Entry 9LC0 (electron microscopy, 3.20 A resolution); this record covers chains F and J of the 24 polymer chains in the assembly.

Chain F:
Molecule: 60 kDa protein
Organism: Enterobacteria phage N4
Reference sequence: A0MZE8 (A0MZE8_BPN4); residues 1-556 here = UniProt positions 1-556
Sequence (556 residues; row label = number of the first residue in the row):
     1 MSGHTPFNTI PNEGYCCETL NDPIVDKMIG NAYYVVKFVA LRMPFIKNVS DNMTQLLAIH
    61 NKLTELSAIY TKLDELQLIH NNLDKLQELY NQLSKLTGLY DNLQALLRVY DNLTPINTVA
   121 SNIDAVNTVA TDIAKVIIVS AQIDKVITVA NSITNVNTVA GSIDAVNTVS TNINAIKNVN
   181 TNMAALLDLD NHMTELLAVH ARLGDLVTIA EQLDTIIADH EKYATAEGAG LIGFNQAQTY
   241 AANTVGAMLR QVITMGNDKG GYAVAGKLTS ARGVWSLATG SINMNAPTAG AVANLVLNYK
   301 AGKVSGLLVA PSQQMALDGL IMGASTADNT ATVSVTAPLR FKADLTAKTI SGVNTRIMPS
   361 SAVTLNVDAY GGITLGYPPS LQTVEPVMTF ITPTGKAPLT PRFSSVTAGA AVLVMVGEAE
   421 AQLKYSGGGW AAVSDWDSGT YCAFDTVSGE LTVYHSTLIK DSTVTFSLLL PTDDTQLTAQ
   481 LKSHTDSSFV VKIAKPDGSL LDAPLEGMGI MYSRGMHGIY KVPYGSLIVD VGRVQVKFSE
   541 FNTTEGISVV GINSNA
Not modelled in the structure: 1, 90-556

Chain J:
Molecule: 30 kDa protein
Organism: Enterobacteria phage N4
Reference sequence: A0MZE9 (A0MZE9_BPN4); residues 1-236 here = UniProt positions 1-236
Sequence (236 residues; row label = number of the first residue in the row):
     1 MYYIEELFCR LANGVLNNTG IVTDDRGDIE DDSKPFIIVA ANEALTRLHG RFNMRNNNVV
    61 VEMQEGRTNY PLLAKYAVQS YDPNEVKCPF IMDLAGEKFA EDVIRILEVY DDKGRRRPLN
   121 DRNNPCSLFT PRPNVLQNNA PKAWEVLNVM YQAKHPKLST AEDGYNEIDI PDTLDPALDA
   181 YIAYRYYTSL NTPESSAKAA EYLSFYDSIC REVVEYDLTS DTEVDTNTLF RKRGWR

Chain F / chain J interface:
Contacting residue pairs - 23 pairs, chain F then chain J:
  S2(F) - N56(J)  hydrogen bond
  S2(F) - E223(J)  hydrogen bond (backbone-side chain)
  G3(F) - M150(J)
  T5(F) - N58(J)
  T5(F) - E108(J)  hydrogen bond
  T5(F) - Y110(J)
  T5(F) - N148(J)
  T5(F) - M150(J)
  P6(F) - N58(J)
  P6(F) - N148(J)
  F7(F) - D111(J)
  F7(F) - D112(J)
  F7(F) - G114(J)
  F7(F) - V146(J)  hydrophobic
  F7(F) - N148(J)
  N8(F) - Y110(J)  hydrogen bond
  Y15(F) - R231(J)
  K27(F) - N58(J)  hydrogen bond (side chain-backbone)
  K27(F) - V60(J)
  K27(F) - A95(J)
  M28(F) - L94(J)  hydrophobic
  M28(F) - A95(J)
  G30(F) - A95(J)
Also at the interface, not in a pair above, chain F (12 interface residues in all): T9, D26
Also at the interface, not in a pair above, chain J (17 interface residues in all): M92, L147

Summary:
Chain F and chain J form an interface of 12 and 17 residues respectively; the contacts include 5 hydrogen
bonds. Polar contacts include S2(F)-N56(J), S2(F)-E223(J) and T5(F)-E108(J).
Chain F is 60 kDa protein and chain J is 30 kDa protein, both from Enterobacteria phage N4; the structure,
tail complex of mature phage N4, was determined by electron microscopy together with 9LBZ, 9LC1 and 9LD7 from
the same study.
